PDB entry 8J60 | electron microscopy, 3.39 A resolution | chains C and D of the 4 polymer chains in the assembly

Chain C (and D):
Name: LAS1 protein
From: Cyberlindnera jadinii
Notes: chain D of this document is another copy of the same molecule, construct and numbering; everything in this record applies to it too
UniProt: A0A0H5CBH3 (A0A0H5CBH3_CYBJN); residue numbers follow UniProt; this construct covers 1-421
Sequence (421 residues; row label = number of the first residue in the row):
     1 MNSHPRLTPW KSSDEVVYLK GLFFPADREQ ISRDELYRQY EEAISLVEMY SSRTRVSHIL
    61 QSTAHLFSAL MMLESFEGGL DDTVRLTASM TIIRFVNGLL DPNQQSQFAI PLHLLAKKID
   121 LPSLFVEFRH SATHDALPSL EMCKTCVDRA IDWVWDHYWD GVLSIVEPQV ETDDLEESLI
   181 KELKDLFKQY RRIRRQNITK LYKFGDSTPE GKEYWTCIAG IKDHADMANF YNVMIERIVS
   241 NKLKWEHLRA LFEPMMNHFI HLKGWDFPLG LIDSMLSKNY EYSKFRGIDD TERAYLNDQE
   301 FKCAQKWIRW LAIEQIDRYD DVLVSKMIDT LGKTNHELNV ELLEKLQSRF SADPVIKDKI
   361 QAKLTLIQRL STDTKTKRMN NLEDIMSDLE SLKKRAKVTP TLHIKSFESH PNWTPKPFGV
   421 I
Not modelled in the structure: 1-3, 103-115, 165-421 (chain D: 1-4, 78, 104-111, 163-421)

How chain C and chain D interact:
Residue-residue contacts (40):
  E41(C) with L80(D)
  I44(C) with L80(D), hydrophobic
  E48(C) with L80(D); D82(D)
  H65(C) with D82(D), salt bridge; L137(D)
  M72(C) with T83(D)
  L80(C) with I44(D), hydrophobic; E48(D)
  D82(C) with H65(D), salt bridge
  T83(C) with S68(D); M72(D); T87(D)
  L86(C) with M90(D); T91(D); R94(D)
  T87(C) with T83(D); L86(D); T87(D), hydrogen bond
  S89(C) with M90(D)
  M90(C) with L86(D); S89(D); M90(D), hydrophobic; I93(D), hydrophobic; A132(D)
  T91(C) with L86(D)
  I93(C) with M90(D), hydrophobic
  R94(C) with L86(D); A132(D), hydrogen bond (side chain-backbone); D135(D), hydrogen bond (side chain-backbone); A136(D); L137(D)
  N97(C) with T133(D)
  A132(C) with M90(D); R94(D), hydrogen bond (backbone-side chain)
  T133(C) with N97(D)
  H134(C) with D101(D)
  D135(C) with R94(D), hydrogen bond (backbone-side chain)
  A136(C) with R94(D)
  L137(C) with R94(D)
Other interface residues (no listed pair), chain C (25 interface residues in all): S68, D101, S131
Other interface residues (no listed pair), chain D (25 interface residues in all): Q61, S131, H134

Overview:
The chain C/chain D interface involves 25 residues from each chain, with 5 hydrogen bonds and 2 salt bridges.
Polar contacts include H65(C)-D82(D), T87(C)-T87(D) and R94(C)-A132(D).
Both chains are LAS1 protein (Cyberlindnera jadinii). Entry 8J60 (Structural and mechanistic insight into
ribosomal ITS2 RNA processing by nuclease-kinase machinery) was determined by electron microscopy (same
publication as 8J5Y, 7Y16, 7Y17 and 7Y18).
